PDB entry 2WG6 | X-ray diffraction, 2.50 A resolution | chains A and F of the 6 polymer chains in the assembly

Chain A (and F):
Molecule: General control protein GCN4, proteasome-activating nucleotidase
From: Saccharomyces cerevisiae
Notes: EC 3.6.4.8; fragment: n-domain (57-134) fused to gcn4, residues 33-56, 57-134; chain F of this document is another copy of the same molecule, construct and numbering; everything in this record applies to it too
UniProtKB: chimeric construct of P03069, O28303: residues 33-56 from P03069 (GCN4_YEAST) positions 249-272 (UniProt number = residue number + 216); residues 57-134 from O28303 positions 57-134 (same numbers)
Sequence (109 residues; each row starts with the number of its first residue):
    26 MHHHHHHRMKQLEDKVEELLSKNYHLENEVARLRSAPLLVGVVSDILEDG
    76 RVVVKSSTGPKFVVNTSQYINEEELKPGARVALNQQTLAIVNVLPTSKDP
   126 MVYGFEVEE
Not modelled in the structure: 26-33, 121-134
Differences from the reference sequence: expression tag (26-32); engineered mutation Ala61 (Pro in O28303)

How chain A and chain F interact:
Residue-residue contacts (19):
  Asp70(A) - Arg105(F)  salt bridge
  Arg76(A) - Ala61(F)
  Arg76(A) - Leu63(F)
  Arg76(A) - Asn117(F)  hydrogen bond
  Pro85(A) - Leu64(F)  hydrophobic
  Pro85(A) - Ser82(F)
  Pro85(A) - Thr83(F)
  Lys86(A) - Leu64(F)
  Lys86(A) - Val65(F)  hydrogen bond (backbone-backbone)
  Lys86(A) - Ser82(F)  hydrogen bond (backbone-side chain)
  Phe87(A) - Leu63(F)
  Phe87(A) - Leu64(F)  hydrophobic
  Phe87(A) - Val65(F)
  Phe87(A) - Gln110(F)
  Val88(A) - Ala61(F)
  Val88(A) - Pro62(F)
  Val88(A) - Leu63(F)  hydrogen bond (backbone-backbone)
  Asn90(A) - Ala61(F)
  Thr112(A) - Pro62(F)
Also at the interface, not in a pair above, chain A (12 interface residues in all): Leu72, Val78, Val89, Leu113
Also at the interface, not in a pair above, chain F (14 interface residues in all): Arg59, Ala107, Leu119, Pro120

Summary:
12 residues of chain A and 14 residues of chain F are in contact; the contacts include 4 hydrogen bonds and 1
salt bridge. Polar pairs include Asp70(A)-Arg105(F), Arg76(A)-Asn117(F) and Lys86(A)-Ser82(F).
Both chains are General control protein GCN4, proteasome-activating nucleotidase (Saccharomyces cerevisiae).
Entry 2WG6 (Proteasome-Activating Nucleotidase (PAN) N-domain (57-134) from Archaeoglobus fulgidus fused to
GCN4, P61A Mutant) was determined by X-ray diffraction (same publication as 2WFW and 2WG5).
